PDB entry 7E9F | electron microscopy, 4.00 A resolution | chains H and I of the 12 polymer chains in the assembly

Chain H:
Molecule: Histone H2B.2
From: Saccharomyces cerevisiae (strain ATCC 204508 / S288c)
Reference sequence: P02294 (H2B2_YEAST); residues 0-130 here correspond to UniProt positions 1-131 (UniProt number = residue number + 1)
Sequence (131 residues; numbered 0 to 130; the number before each row is that of its first residue; numbering starts at 0):
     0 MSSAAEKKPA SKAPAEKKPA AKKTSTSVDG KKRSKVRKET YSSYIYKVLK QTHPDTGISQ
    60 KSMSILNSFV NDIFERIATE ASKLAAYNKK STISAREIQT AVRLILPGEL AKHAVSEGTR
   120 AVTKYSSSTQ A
Not modelled in the structure: 0-34, 128-130
UniProt features mapped onto this chain:
  - modified residue: Lys6 (N6-acetyllysine), Lys7 (N6-acetyllysine), Ser10 (Phosphoserine), Lys11 (N6-acetyllysine), Lys16 (N6-acetyllysine), Lys17 (N6-acetyllysine), Lys21 (N6-acetyllysine), Lys22 (N6-acetyllysine), Lys34 (N6-succinyllysine), Lys37 (N6,N6-dimethyllysine), Lys46 (N6-succinyllysine)
  - cross-link (Glycyl lysine isopeptide (Lys-Gly)): Lys6 (interchain with G-Cter in SUMO), Lys7 (interchain with G-Cter in SUMO), Lys16 (interchain with G-Cter in SUMO), Lys17 (interchain with G-Cter in SUMO), Lys123 (interchain with G-Cter in ubiquitin)

Chain I:
Molecule: 147-nt DNA strand
From: Escherichia coli
Sequence (147 nucleotides; row label = number of the first residue in the row):
     1 CTGGAGAATC CCGGTGCCGA GGCCGCTCAA TTGGTCGTAG ACAGCTCTAG CACCGCTTAA
    61 ACGCACGTAC GCGCTGTCCC CCGCGTTTTA ACCGCCAAGG GGATTACTCC CTAGTCTCCA
   121 GGCACGTGTC AGATATATAC ATCCTGT
Not modelled in the structure: 1-10, 134-147

Interface between chain H and chain I:
Contacting residue pairs - 12 pairs, chain H then chain I:
  Arg36(H) - DA29(I)  phosphate contact
  Tyr45(H) - DG21(I)  hydrogen bond to the phosphate
  Tyr45(H) - DG22(I)  hydrogen bond to the phosphate
  Lys49(H) - DG22(I)  salt bridge to the phosphate
  Gly56(H) - DG21(I)  phosphate contact
  Ile57(H) - DA20(I)  sugar contact
  Ile57(H) - DG21(I)  hydrogen bond to the phosphate
  Ser58(H) - DA20(I)  phosphate contact
  Gln59(H) - DA20(I)  hydrogen bond to the phosphate
  Lys89(H) - DG40(I)  phosphate contact
  Ser90(H) - DG40(I)  hydrogen bond to the phosphate
  Thr91(H) - DG40(I)  hydrogen bond to the phosphate
Interface residues without a listed pair, chain H (12 interface residues in all): Lys88, Arg95
Interface residues without a listed pair, chain I (7 interface residues in all): DA39, DA41

In short:
The interface between chain H and chain I involves 12 residues on one side and 7 on the other; the contacts
include 6 hydrogen bonds and 1 salt bridge. Among the polar pairs are Tyr45(H)-DG21(I), Tyr45(H)-DG22(I) and
Ile57(H)-DG21(I).
Chain H is Histone H2B.2 (Saccharomyces cerevisiae (strain ATCC 204508 / S288c)) and chain I is a 147-nt DNA
strand (Escherichia coli); the structure, Cryo-EM structure of the 2:1 Orc1 BAH domain in complex with
nucleosome, was determined by electron microscopy.
